Entry 1IRN (X-ray diffraction, 1.20 A resolution); this record covers chain A.

# Chain A
Protein: Rubredoxin
Organism: Clostridium pasteurianum
UniProtKB: P00268 (RUBR_CLOPA); residue numbers follow UniProt; this construct covers 1-54
Sequence (54 residues; each row starts with the number of its first residue):
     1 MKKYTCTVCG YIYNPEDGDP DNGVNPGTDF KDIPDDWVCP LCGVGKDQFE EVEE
Not modelled in the structure: 54
Ion coordination: Zn2+: Cys6, Cys9, Cys39, Cys42
What the authors report for this chain:
  - Zn2+ coordination: Cys6, Cys39
  - conformationally variable residues: Cys6, Asp36 to Lys46

# Overview
The Zn2+ site is built by Cys6, Cys9, Cys39 and Cys42. From the paper: Zn2+ coordination by Cys6 and Cys39;
conformational variability at Cys6 and Asp36.
Chain A is Rubredoxin (Clostridium pasteurianum); the structure, Rubredoxin (Zn-substituted) at 1.2 angstroms
resolution, was determined by X-ray diffraction, deposited together with 1IRO.
